4J3X - chain A; structure by X-ray diffraction, 1.75 A resolution.

== Chain A ==
Name: Limit dextrinase
From: Hordeum vulgare
Notes: EC 3.2.1.41
UniProtKB: Q9FYY0 (Q9FYY0_HORVU); residues 2-885 here correspond to UniProt positions 22-905 (UniProt number = residue number + 20)
Amino-acid sequence (905 residues; numbered -19 to 885; the number before each row is that of its first residue; numbers below 1 keep their minus sign (Met-19 is residue -19)):
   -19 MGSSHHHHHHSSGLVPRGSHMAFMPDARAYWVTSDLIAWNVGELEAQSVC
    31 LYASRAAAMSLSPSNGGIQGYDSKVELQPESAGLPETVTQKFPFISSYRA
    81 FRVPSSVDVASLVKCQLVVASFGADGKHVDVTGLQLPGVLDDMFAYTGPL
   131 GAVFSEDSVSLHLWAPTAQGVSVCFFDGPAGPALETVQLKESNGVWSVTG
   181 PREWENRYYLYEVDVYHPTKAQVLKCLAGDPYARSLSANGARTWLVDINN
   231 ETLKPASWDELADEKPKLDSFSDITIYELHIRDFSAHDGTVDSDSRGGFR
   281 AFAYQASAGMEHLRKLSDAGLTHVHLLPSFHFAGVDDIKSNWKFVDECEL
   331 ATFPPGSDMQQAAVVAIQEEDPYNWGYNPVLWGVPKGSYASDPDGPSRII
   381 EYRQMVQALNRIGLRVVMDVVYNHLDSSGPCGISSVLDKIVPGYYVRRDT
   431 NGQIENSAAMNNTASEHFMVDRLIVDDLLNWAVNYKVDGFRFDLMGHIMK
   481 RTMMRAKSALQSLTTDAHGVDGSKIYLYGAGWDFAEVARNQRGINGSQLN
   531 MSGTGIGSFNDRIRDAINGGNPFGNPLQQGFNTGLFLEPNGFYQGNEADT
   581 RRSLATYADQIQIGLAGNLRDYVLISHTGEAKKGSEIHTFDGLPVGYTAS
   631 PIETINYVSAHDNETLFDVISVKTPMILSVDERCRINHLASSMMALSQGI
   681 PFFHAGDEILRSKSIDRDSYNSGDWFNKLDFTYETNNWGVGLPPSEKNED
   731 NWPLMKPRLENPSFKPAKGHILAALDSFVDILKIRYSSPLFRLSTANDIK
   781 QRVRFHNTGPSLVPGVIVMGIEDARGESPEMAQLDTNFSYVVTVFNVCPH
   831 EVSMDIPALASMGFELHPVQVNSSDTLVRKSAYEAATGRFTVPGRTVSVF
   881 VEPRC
Disordered / not traced: -19 to 2, 102-108, 885
Sequence notes: expression tag (-19 to 1); engineered mutation Ala510 (Glu530 in Q9FYY0)
Bound ions: Ca2+: Gln348, Asp351, Tyr353, Asn701
Reported in the primary citation:
  - binding site for alpha-D-glucopyranose: Trp355, Tyr357, Asn358, Ala438, Ala439, Arg471, Asp473, Leu474, Trp512, Phe514, Asp541, Arg544, Phe553, His641, Asp642, Asn643, Asp698, Tyr700, Lys727
  - contacts within the chain: Asn403-His404 (hydrogen bond)
  - mutagenesis - E510A: abolished catalytic activity on pullulan
  - mutagenesis - M440G: unchanged catalytic activity on pullulan
  - mutagenesis - M440G (2.6-fold): decreased catalytic activity on amylopectin
  - catalytic residues: Asp473, Asp642 (citing earlier work)
  - specificity-determining residues: Trp512, Phe553 (proposed by the authors, not directly observed)

== Overview ==
Gln348, Asp351, Tyr353 and Asn701 form the Ca2+ site. From the paper: catalytic residues Asp473 and Asp642;
E510A abolishes catalytic activity on pullulan.
Chain A is Limit dextrinase (Hordeum vulgare); the structure, Crystal structure of barley limit dextrinase
(E510A mutant) in complex with a branched maltoheptasaccharide, was determined by X-ray diffraction together
with 4J3S, 4J3T, 4J3U, 4J3V and 4J3W from the same study.
